5TH4 - chain A; structure by X-ray diffraction, 1.47 A resolution.

== Chain A ==
Protein: Carbonic anhydrase 2
Source organism: Homo sapiens
Notes: EC 4.2.1.1
UniProtKB: P00918 (CAH2_HUMAN); the author numbering skips numbers that UniProt does not, so the offset changes along the chain: 1-125 = UniProt 1-125; 127-261 = UniProt 126-260
Amino-acid sequence (260 residues; each row starts with the number of its first residue; note: 1 number in that range is skipped by the numbering (no residue carries it; nothing is unmodelled there)):
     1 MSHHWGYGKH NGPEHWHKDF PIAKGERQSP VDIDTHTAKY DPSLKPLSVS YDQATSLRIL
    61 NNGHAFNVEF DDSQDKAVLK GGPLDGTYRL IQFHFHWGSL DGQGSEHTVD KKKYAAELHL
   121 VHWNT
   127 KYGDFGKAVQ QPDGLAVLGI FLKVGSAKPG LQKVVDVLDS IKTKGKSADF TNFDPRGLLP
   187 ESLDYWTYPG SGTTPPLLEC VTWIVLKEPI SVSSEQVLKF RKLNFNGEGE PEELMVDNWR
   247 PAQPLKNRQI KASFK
Unresolved in the structure: 1-3
Sequence notes: engineered mutation G198 (Leu197 in P00918)
Curated features (UniProtKB/Swiss-Prot):
  - active site: H64 (Proton donor/acceptor)
  - binding site (Zn(2+)): H94, H96, H119
  - binding site (substrate): T199, T200
  - site: Y7 (Fine-tunes the proton-transfer properties of H-64), N62 (Fine-tunes the proton-transfer properties of H-64), N67 (Fine-tunes the proton-transfer properties of H-64), Q92 (Involved in the binding of some activators, including histamine and L-histidine)
  - modified residue: S2 (N-acetylserine), S166 (Phosphoserine), S173 (Phosphoserine)
Bound ions: Zn2+: H94, H96, H119 (together with 1-hydroxy-2-sulfanylpyridinium)
Small-molecule neighbours: 1-hydroxy-2-sulfanylpyridinium (BEW): Q92, H94, H96, H119, V121, G198, T199, T200, W209

== Overview ==
Chain A binds 1-hydroxy-2-sulfanylpyridinium. H94, H96 and H119 form the Zn2+ site. Curated annotation
(UniProt) lists active-site residue H64, 3 Zn2+-binding residues and substrate-binding residues T199 and T200.
Chain A is Carbonic anhydrase 2 (Homo sapiens); the structure, Crystal Structure of
1-hydroxypyridine-2(1H)-thione bound to human carbonic anhydrase 2 L198G, was determined by X-ray diffraction,
deposited together with 5THI, 5THJ, 5THN and 5TI0.
